PDB entry 8WT8 | electron microscopy, 2.90 A resolution | chains C and J of the 10 polymer chains in the assembly

== Chain C ==
Molecule: IS621 transposase
From: Escherichia coli
UniProtKB: A0A0E0Y1P1 (A0A0E0Y1P1_ECO1C); residue numbers follow UniProt; this construct covers 1-326
Amino-acid sequence (328 residues; row label = number of the first residue in the row; numbers below 1 keep their minus sign (Gly-1 is residue -1)):
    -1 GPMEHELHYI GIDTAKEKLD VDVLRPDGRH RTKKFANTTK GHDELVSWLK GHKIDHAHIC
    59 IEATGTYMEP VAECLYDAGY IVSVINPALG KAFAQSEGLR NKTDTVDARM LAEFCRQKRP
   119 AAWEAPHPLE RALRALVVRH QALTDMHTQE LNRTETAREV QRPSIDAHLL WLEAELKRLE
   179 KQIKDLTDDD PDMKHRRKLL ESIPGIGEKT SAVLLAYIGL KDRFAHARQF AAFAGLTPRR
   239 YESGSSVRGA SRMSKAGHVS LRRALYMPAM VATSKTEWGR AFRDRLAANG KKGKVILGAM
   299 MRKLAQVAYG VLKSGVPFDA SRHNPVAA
Unresolved in the structure: -1 to 4, 238-249, 322-326
Sequence notes: expression tag (-1 to 0)
Reported in the primary citation:
  - mutagenesis - D11A/E60A/D102A/D105A, S241A: abolished catalytic activity

== Chain J ==
Molecule: donor DNA
Sequence (44 nucleotides; each row starts with the number of its first residue):
     1 TCTCTGCACT GGAGGGATAA TACAAGATAC TGTTATGGCC TGCA
Unresolved in the structure: 1-11, 41-44

== How chain C and chain J interact ==
Residue-residue contacts (23; chain C residue first):
  Thr146(C) with DG32(J), sugar contact
  Leu149(C) with DG32(J), phosphate contact; DT33(J), phosphate contact
  Asn150(C) with DT31(J), hydrogen bond to the base; DG32(J), sugar contact
  Ile201(C) with DT36(J), phosphate contact
  Pro202(C) with DT36(J), phosphate contact
  Gly203(C) with DA35(J), sugar contact; DT36(J), hydrogen bond to the phosphate
  Ile204(C) with DT36(J), phosphate contact
  Gly205(C) with DA35(J), hydrogen bond to the phosphate
  Glu206(C) with DA35(J), phosphate contact
  Lys207(C) with DT34(J), phosphate contact; DA35(J), hydrogen bond to the phosphate
  Thr208(C) with DT34(J), hydrogen bond to the phosphate; DA35(J), hydrogen bond to the phosphate
  Met265(C) with DT33(J), base contact; DT34(J), sugar contact
  Val269(C) with DT34(J), base contact; DA35(J), base contact; DT36(J), sugar contact
  Lys273(C) with DT36(J), base contact; DG37(J), hydrogen bond to the sugar
Also at the interface, not in a pair above, chain C (20 interface residues in all): His138, Thr142, Glu153, Arg261, Pro266, Thr274

== Summary ==
20 residues of chain C face 7 of chain J across their interface, with 7 hydrogen bonds. Polar contacts include
Asn150(C)-DT31(J), Lys273(C)-DG37(J) and Gly203(C)-DT36(J). From the paper: D11A/E60A/D102A/D105A and S241A of
chain C abolish catalytic activity.
Chain C is IS621 transposase (Escherichia coli) and chain J is donor DNA; the structure, Cryo-EM structure of
the IS621 recombinase in complex with bridge RNA, donor DNA, and target DNA ..., was determined by electron
microscopy (same publication as 8WT6, 8WT7 and 8WT9).
